PDB entry 8S0C | electron microscopy, 4.00 A resolution | chains B and E of the 7 polymer chains in the assembly

Chain B:
Protein: Origin recognition complex subunit 2
From: Homo sapiens
Reference sequence: Q13416 (ORC2_HUMAN); numbering as in UniProt (aligned over 1-577)
Amino-acid sequence (577 residues; numbered 1 to 577; the number before each row is that of its first residue):
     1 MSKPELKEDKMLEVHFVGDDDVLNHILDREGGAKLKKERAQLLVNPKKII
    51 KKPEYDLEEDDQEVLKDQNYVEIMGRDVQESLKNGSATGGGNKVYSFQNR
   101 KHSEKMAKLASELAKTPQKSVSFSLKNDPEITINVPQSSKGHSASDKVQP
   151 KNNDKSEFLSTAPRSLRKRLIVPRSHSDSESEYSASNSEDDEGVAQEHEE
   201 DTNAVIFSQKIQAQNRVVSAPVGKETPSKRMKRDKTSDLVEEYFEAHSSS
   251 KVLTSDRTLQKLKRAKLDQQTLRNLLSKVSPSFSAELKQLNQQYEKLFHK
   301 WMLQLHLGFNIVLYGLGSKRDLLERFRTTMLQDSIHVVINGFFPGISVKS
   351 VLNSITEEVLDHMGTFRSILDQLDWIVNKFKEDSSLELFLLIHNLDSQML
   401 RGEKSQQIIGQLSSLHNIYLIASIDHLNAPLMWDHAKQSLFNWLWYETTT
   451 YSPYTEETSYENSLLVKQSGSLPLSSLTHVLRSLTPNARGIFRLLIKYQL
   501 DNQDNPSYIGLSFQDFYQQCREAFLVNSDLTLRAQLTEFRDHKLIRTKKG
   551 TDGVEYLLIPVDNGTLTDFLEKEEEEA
Disordered / not traced: 1-269, 364-368, 461-577
Swiss-Prot annotation at these positions:
  - modified residue: Thr116 (Phosphothreonine), Ser122 (Phosphoserine), Ser138 (Phosphoserine), Thr226 (Phosphothreonine), Ser248 (Phosphoserine), Ser280 (Phosphoserine)

Chain E:
Protein: Origin recognition complex subunit 5
From: Homo sapiens
Reference sequence: O43913 (ORC5_HUMAN); residue numbers follow UniProt; this construct covers 1-435
Amino-acid sequence (435 residues; numbered 1 to 435; the number before each row is that of its first residue):
     1 MPHLENVVLCRESQVSILQSLFGERHHFSFPSIFIYGHTASGKTYVTQTL
    51 LKTLELPHVFVNCVECFTLRLLLEQILNKLNHLSSSEDGCSTEITCETFN
   101 DFVRLFKQVTTAENLKDQTVYIVLDKAEYLRDMEANLLPGFLRLQELADR
   151 NVTVLFLSEIVWEKFRPNTGCFEPFVLYFPDYSIGNLQKILSHDHPPEYS
   201 ADFYAAYINILLGVFYTVCRDLKELRHLAVLNFPKYCEPVVKGEASERDT
   251 RKLWRNIEPHLKKAMQTVYLREISSSQWEKLQKDDTDPGQLKGLSAHTHV
   301 ELPYYSKFILIAAYLASYNPARTDKRFFLKHHGKIKKTNFLKKHEKTSNH
   351 LLGPKPFPLDRLLAILYSIVDSRVAPTANIFSQITSLVTLQLLTLVGHDD
   401 QLDGPKYKCTVSLDFIRAIARTVNFDIIKYLYDFL
Disordered / not traced: 1-6, 86-91, 286-303, 321-348, 434-435
Ion coordination: Mg2+: Thr44 (together with ATP-gamma-S)
Small-molecule neighbours: ATP-gamma-S (AGS; phosphothiophosphoric acid-adenylate ester): Val7, Val8, Leu9, Arg11, Thr39, Ala40, Ser41, Gly42, Lys43, Thr44, Tyr45, Val46, Lys126, Tyr182, Leu222, Lys223
Swiss-Prot annotation at these positions:
  - binding site (ATP): Gly37 to Thr44

Chain B / chain E interface:
Residue-residue contacts (20):
  Gln398(B) - Asp400(E)
  Arg401(B) - Asp400(E)  salt bridge
  Arg401(B) - Gln401(E)
  Arg401(B) - Leu402(E)
  Glu403(B) - Gln401(E)
  His426(B) - Leu402(E)
  His426(B) - Asp403(E)  salt bridge
  Asn428(B) - Phe381(E)
  Asn428(B) - Leu402(E)  hydrogen bond (side chain-backbone)
  Pro430(B) - Ala378(E)  hydrophobic
  Leu431(B) - Leu359(E)  hydrophobic
  Leu431(B) - Phe381(E)
  Leu431(B) - Thr385(E)
  Trp433(B) - Ser382(E)  hydrogen bond (backbone-side chain)
  Trp433(B) - Thr385(E)
  Asp434(B) - Ser382(E)
  His435(B) - Ser382(E)
  His435(B) - Gln383(E)
  His435(B) - Ser386(E)  hydrogen bond
  Gln438(B) - Ser382(E)
Also at the interface, not in a pair above, chain B (15 interface residues in all): Leu427, Ala429, Met432, Trp445
Also at the interface, not in a pair above, chain E (15 interface residues in all): Asn379, Thr389, Gly404, Pro405

Overview:
The chain B/chain E interface involves 15 residues from each chain, with 3 hydrogen bonds and 2 salt bridges.
Among the polar pairs are Arg401(B)-Asp400(E), His426(B)-Asp403(E) and Asn428(B)-Leu402(E). Bound to chain E:
ATP-gamma-S. Curated annotation (UniProt) lists 8 ATP-binding residues on chain E.
Chain B is Origin recognition complex subunit 2 and chain E is Origin recognition complex subunit 5, both from
Homo sapiens; the structure, H. sapiens ORC1-5 bound to double stranded DNA as part of the MCM-ORC complex,
was determined by electron microscopy (same publication as 8S09, 8S0A, 8S0B, 8S0D, 8S0E and 8S0F).
